Entry 4W7M (X-ray diffraction, 1.15 A resolution); this record covers chain A.

== Chain A ==
Protein: Dye-decolorizing peroxidase
Source organism: Auricularia auricula-judae
Notes: EC 1.11.1.19
UniProtKB: I2DBY1 (I2DBY1_9HOMO); residues 1-448 here correspond to UniProt positions 62-509 (UniProt number = residue number + 61)
Chain sequence (449 residues; row label = number of the first residue in the row; numbering starts at 0):
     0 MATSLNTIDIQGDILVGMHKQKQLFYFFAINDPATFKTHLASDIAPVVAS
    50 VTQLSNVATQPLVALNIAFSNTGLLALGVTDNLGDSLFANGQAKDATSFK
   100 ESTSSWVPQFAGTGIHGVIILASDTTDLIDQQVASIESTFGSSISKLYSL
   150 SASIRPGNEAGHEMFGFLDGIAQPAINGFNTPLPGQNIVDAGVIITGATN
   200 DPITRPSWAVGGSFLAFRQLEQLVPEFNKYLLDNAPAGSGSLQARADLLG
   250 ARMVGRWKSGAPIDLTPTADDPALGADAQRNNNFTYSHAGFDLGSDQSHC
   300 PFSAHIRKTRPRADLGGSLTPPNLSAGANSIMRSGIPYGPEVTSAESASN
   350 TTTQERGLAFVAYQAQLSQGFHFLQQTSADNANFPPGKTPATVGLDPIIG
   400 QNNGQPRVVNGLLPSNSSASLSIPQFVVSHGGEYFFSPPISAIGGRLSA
Not modelled in the structure: 0-2
Differences from the reference sequence: initiating methionine (0); conflict Ile7 (Asp68 in I2DBY1); engineered mutation Ser377 (Trp438 in I2DBY1)
Metal / ion sites: heme Fe near His304 (its only coordinating residue here)
Ligand contacts: heme (HEM): Glu162, Phe164, Phe166, Leu167, Asp168, Gly169, Ile170, Ala171, Leu219, Gln221, Val253, Arg255, His304, Ile305, Thr308, Arg309, Arg311, Ile330, Arg332, Leu357, Phe359, Phe370, Leu373, Gln374, Ile397, Ile398, Val426
UniProt features mapped onto this chain:
  - active site: Asp168 (Proton acceptor)
  - binding site (heme): His304
  - glycosylation (N-linked (GlcNAc...) asparagine): Asn282, Asn322, Asn349, Asn415
What the authors report for this chain:
  - catalytic residues: Asp168, Arg332 (proposed by the authors, not directly observed)
  - mutagenesis - Y147F/Y337F, Y147S, Y337S: unchanged catalytic activity
  - mutagenesis - G169L: decreased catalytic activity
  - mutagenesis - Y285F: unchanged catalytic activity on RB19

== Overview ==
Chain A binds heme. Curated annotation (UniProt) lists active-site residue Asp168 and heme-binding residue
His304. The paper reports catalytic residues Asp168 and Arg332; G169L reduces catalytic activity; 5
substitutions were tested in all.
Chain A is Dye-decolorizing peroxidase (Auricularia auricula-judae); the structure, Crystal structure of a
decolorizing peroxidase (dyp) from auricularia auricula-judae. W377S mutant, was determined by X-ray
diffraction (same publication as 4W7J, 4W7K, 4W7L, 4W7N and 4W7O).
